Entry 2E74 (X-ray diffraction, 3.00 A resolution); this record covers chains A and G of the 8 polymer chains in the assembly.

[Chain A]
Name: Cytochrome b6
Source organism: Mastigocladus laminosus
UniProtKB: P83791 (CYB6_MASLA); numbering as in UniProt (aligned over 1-215)
Chain sequence (215 residues; row label = number of the first residue in the row):
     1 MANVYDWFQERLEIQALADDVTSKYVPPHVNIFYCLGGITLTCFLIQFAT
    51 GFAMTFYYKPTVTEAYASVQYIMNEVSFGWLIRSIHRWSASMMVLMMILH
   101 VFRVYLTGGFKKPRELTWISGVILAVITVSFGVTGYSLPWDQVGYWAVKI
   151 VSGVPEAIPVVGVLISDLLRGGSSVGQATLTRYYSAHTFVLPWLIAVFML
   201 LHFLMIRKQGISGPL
Curated features (UniProtKB/Swiss-Prot):
  - binding site (heme c): Cys-35, Lys-208
  - binding site (heme b): Arg-83, His-86, His-100, Arg-103, His-187, His-202
Glycans and other covalent adducts: heme (HEM) linked to Cys-35
Metal / ion sites: heme Fe site 1: His-86, His-187; heme Fe site 2: His-100, His-202
Residues lining bound ligands:
  - beta-carotene (BCR): Ile-32, Phe-33, Ile-39, Met-96, Leu-99
  - chlorophyll a (CLA): Ile-98, Val-101, Phe-102, Tyr-105, Trp-118, Ala-125, Val-126, Val-129
  - heme (HEM), molecule 1: Val-26, Val-30, Asn-31, Tyr-34, Gly-38, Leu-41, Thr-42, Phe-203, Ile-206, Arg-207, Gly-210, Ile-211
  - heme (HEM), molecule 2: Phe-33, Tyr-34, Leu-36, Gly-37, Gly-38, Thr-40, Leu-41, Met-93, Met-97, His-100, Val-101, Arg-103, Val-104, Gly-109, Phe-110, Arg-114, Thr-117, Trp-118, Gly-121, Val-122, Leu-124, Ala-125, Thr-128, Met-199, His-202, Phe-203, Ile-206, Gly-210, Ile-211, Ser-212
  - heme (HEM), molecule 3: Phe-44, Gln-47, Phe-48, Gly-51, Phe-52, Met-54, Thr-55, Tyr-58, Val-69, Arg-83, His-86, Arg-87, Ala-90, Met-93, Thr-128, Phe-131, Gly-132, Gly-135, Tyr-136, Leu-138, Pro-139, Tyr-184, His-187, Thr-188, Phe-189, Pro-192
  - dioleoyl-phosphatidylcholine (OPC; (7R,17E)-4-hydroxy-N,N,N,7-tetramethyl-7-[(8E)-octadec-8-enoyloxy]-10-oxo-3,5,9-trioxa-4-phosphaheptacos-17-en-1-aminium 4-oxide): Cys-43, Met-92, Met-96
What the authors report for this chain:
  - Cd2+ coordination: Glu-75

[Chain G]
Name: Cytochrome b6-f complex subunit 5
Source organism: Mastigocladus laminosus
UniProtKB: P83797 (PETG_MASLA); residues 1-37 here = UniProt positions 1-37
Chain sequence (37 residues; numbered 1 to 37; the number before each row is that of its first residue):
     1 MVEPLLDGLVLGLVFATLGGLFYAAYQQYKRPNELGG
Residues lining bound ligands:
  - beta-carotene (BCR): Leu-13, Ala-16, Thr-17, Gly-19, Gly-20, Tyr-23
  - dioleoyl-phosphatidylcholine (OPC; (7R,17E)-4-hydroxy-N,N,N,7-tetramethyl-7-[(8E)-octadec-8-enoyloxy]-10-oxo-3,5,9-trioxa-4-phosphaheptacos-17-en-1-aminium 4-oxide): Leu-5, Leu-9, Leu-13

[Interface between chain A and chain G]
Contacting residue pairs (18; chain A residue first):
  His-29(A) / Gln-28(G)
  Asn-31(A) / Ala-24(G)
  Phe-33(A) / Gly-20(G)
  Phe-33(A) / Leu-21(G)  hydrophobic
  Trp-88(A) / Glu-3(G)
  Trp-88(A) / Leu-6(G)  hydrophobic
  Ser-91(A) / Leu-6(G)
  Leu-99(A) / Val-14(G)  hydrophobic
  Leu-99(A) / Thr-17(G)
  Phe-102(A) / Val-14(G)  hydrophobic
  Phe-102(A) / Leu-18(G)  hydrophobic
  Phe-102(A) / Leu-21(G)
  Arg-103(A) / Leu-21(G)
  Leu-106(A) / Leu-18(G)  hydrophobic
  Leu-106(A) / Leu-21(G)  hydrophobic
  Leu-106(A) / Phe-22(G)  hydrophobic
  Val-143(A) / Met-1(G)  hydrophobic
  Leu-215(A) / Gln-28(G)  hydrogen bond (backbone-side chain)
Interface residues without a listed pair, chain A (16 interface residues in all): Pro-28, Leu-95, Met-96, Tyr-136, Pro-214
Interface residues without a listed pair, chain G (18 interface residues in all): Leu-5, Leu-9, Val-10, Leu-13, Ala-25, Pro-32, Leu-35

[Summary]
Chain A and chain G form an interface of 16 and 18 residues respectively, with 1 hydrogen bond. The
hydrogen-bonded pair is Leu-215(A)/Gln-28(G). Beta-carotene and dioleoyl-phosphatidylcholine are bound between
chain A and chain G. Bound to chain A: heme and chlorophyll a. Heme is covalently linked to Cys-35(A). The
paper reports Cd2+ coordination by Glu-75(A).
Here chain A is Cytochrome b6 and chain G is Cytochrome b6-f complex subunit 5, both from Mastigocladus
laminosus. Entry 2E74 (Crystal Structure of the Cytochrome b6f Complex from M.laminosus) was determined by
X-ray diffraction together with 2E75 and 2E76 from the same study.
